PDB entry 9KHX | electron microscopy, 3.40 A resolution | chains F and G of the 24 polymer chains in the assembly

Chain F (and G):
Name: Gene product J
Organism: Escherichia phage Mu
Notes: chain G of this document is another copy of the same molecule, construct and numbering; everything in this record applies to it too
Reference sequence: Q9T1V9 (GPJ_BPMU); numbering as in UniProt (aligned over 1-141)
Sequence (141 residues; row label = number of the first residue in the row):
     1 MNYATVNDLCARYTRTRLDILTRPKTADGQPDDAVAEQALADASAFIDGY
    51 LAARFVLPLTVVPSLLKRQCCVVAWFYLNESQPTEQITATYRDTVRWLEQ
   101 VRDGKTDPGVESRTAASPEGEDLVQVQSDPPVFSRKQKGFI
Unresolved in the structure: 1, 141

Interface between chain F and chain G:
Residue-residue contacts (26):
  Pro24(F) - Thr14(G)
  Lys25(F) - Ala11(G)
  Lys25(F) - Arg12(G)
  Val35(F) - Ala11(G)
  Gln38(F) - Arg12(G)
  Gln38(F) - Lys67(G)  hydrogen bond
  Asp42(F) - Arg12(G)  salt bridge
  Asp42(F) - Leu65(G)
  Ala45(F) - Ser64(G)
  Phe46(F) - Leu65(G)  hydrophobic
  Gly49(F) - Asp107(G)
  Tyr50(F) - Thr106(G)
  Leu57(F) - Ala115(G)
  Tyr77(F) - Arg68(G)
  Glu80(F) - Arg12(G)
  Glu80(F) - Tyr13(G)  hydrogen bond
  Glu80(F) - Gln86(G)
  Ser81(F) - Gln86(G)  hydrogen bond (backbone-side chain)
  Pro83(F) - Gln86(G)
  Tyr91(F) - Asp93(G)
  Arg102(F) - Gln100(G)
  Arg102(F) - Lys105(G)  hydrogen bond (side chain-backbone)
  Arg102(F) - Thr106(G)
  Asp129(F) - Arg135(G)  salt bridge
  Pro130(F) - Arg135(G)
  Val132(F) - Arg135(G)
Other interface residues (no listed pair), chain F (21 interface residues in all): Pro58, Glu99
Other interface residues (no listed pair), chain G (21 interface residues in all): Arg17, Trp97, Gly109, Val110, Ser112

Overview:
Chain F and chain G each contribute 21 residues to their interface; the contacts include 4 hydrogen bonds and
2 salt bridges. Polar contacts include Asp42(F)-Arg12(G), Asp129(F)-Arg135(G) and Gln38(F)-Lys67(G).
Both chains are Gene product J (Escherichia phage Mu). Entry 9KHX (Neck structure of Escherichia phage Mu) was
determined by electron microscopy, deposited together with 9LJ8, 9JOD, 9KHY, 9KI1 and 9KNU.
